PDB entry 4R4Q | X-ray diffraction, 1.35 A resolution | chain A

# Chain A
Name: Replication protein A 70 kDa DNA-binding subunit
Source organism: Homo sapiens
Notes: fragment: N-terminal domain
UniProtKB: P27694 (RFA1_HUMAN); numbering as in UniProt (aligned over 1-120)
Chain sequence (123 residues; each row starts with the number of its first residue; numbers below 1 keep their minus sign (Gly-2 is residue -2)):
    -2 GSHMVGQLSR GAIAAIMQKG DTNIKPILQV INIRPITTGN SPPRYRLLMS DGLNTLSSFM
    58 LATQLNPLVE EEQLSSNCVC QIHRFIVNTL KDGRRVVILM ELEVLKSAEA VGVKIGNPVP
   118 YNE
Not modelled in the structure: -2 to -1
Differences from the reference sequence: expression tag (-2 to 0); engineered mutation Arg7 (Glu in P27694)
Small-molecule neighbours: 3HZ (5-[4-({acetyl[4-(5-carboxyfuran-2-yl)benzyl]amino}methyl)phenyl]-1-(3,4-dichlorophenyl)-1H-pyrazole-3-carboxylic acid): Ile33, Thr34, Arg41, Arg43, Ser54, Ser55, Phe56, Met57, Ala59, Thr60, Ile83, Asn85, Leu87, Arg91, Arg92, Val93, Ile95, Met97

# Overview
Ligands of chain A: compound 3HZ.
Chain A is Replication protein A 70 kDa DNA-binding subunit (Homo sapiens); the structure, Crystal structure
of RPA70N in complex with
5-(3-((N-(4-(5-carboxyfuran-2-yl)benzyl)acetamido)methyl)phenyl)-1-(3,4-dichlorophenyl)-1H-pyrazole-3-carboxylic
acid, was determined by X-ray diffraction together with 4R4C, 4R4I, 4R4O and 4R4T from the same study.
